PDB entry 4I6M | X-ray diffraction, 2.80 A resolution | chains B and D of the 4 polymer chains in the assembly

== Chain B ==
Name: Actin-like protein ARP9
Organism: Saccharomyces cerevisiae
UniProtKB: Q05123 (ARP9_YEAST); residue numbers follow UniProt; this construct covers 1-246, 275-467
Chain sequence (439 residues; each row starts with the number of its first residue; note: 28 numbers in that range are skipped by the numbering (no residue carries them; nothing is unmodelled there)):
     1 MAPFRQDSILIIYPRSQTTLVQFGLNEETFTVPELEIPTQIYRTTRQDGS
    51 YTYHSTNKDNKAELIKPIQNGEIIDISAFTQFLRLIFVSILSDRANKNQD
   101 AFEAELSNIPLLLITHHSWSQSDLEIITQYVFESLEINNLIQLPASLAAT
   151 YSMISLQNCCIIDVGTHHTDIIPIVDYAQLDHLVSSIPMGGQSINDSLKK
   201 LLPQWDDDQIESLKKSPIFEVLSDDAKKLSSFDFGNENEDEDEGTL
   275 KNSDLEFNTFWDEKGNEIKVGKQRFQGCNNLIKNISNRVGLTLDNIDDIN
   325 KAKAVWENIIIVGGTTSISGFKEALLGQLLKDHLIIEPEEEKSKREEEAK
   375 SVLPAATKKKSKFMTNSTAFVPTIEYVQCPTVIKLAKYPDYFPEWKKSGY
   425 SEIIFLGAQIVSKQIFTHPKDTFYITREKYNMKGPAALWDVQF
Disordered / not traced: 1-2, 224-246, 376-393
Modified positions: Mse1, Mse388 (selenomethionine); Mse153, Mse189, Mse456 (selenomethionine; parent Met)

== Chain D ==
Name: Regulator of Ty1 transposition protein 102
Organism: Saccharomyces cerevisiae
UniProtKB: P53330 (RT102_YEAST); numbering as in UniProt (aligned over 1-157)
Chain sequence (157 residues; numbered 1 to 157; the number before each row is that of its first residue):
     1 MDPQTLITKANKVSYYGNPTSKESWRYDWYQPSKVSSNVQQPQQQLGDME
    51 NNLEKYPFRYKTWLRNQEDEKNLQRESCEDILDLKEFDRRILKKSLMTSH
   101 TKGDTSKATGAPSANQGDEALSVDDIRGAVGNSEAIPGLSAGVNNDNTKE
   151 SKDVKMN
Disordered / not traced: 13-21, 35-53, 71-78, 91-157
Modified positions: Mse1 (selenomethionine; parent Met); Mse49, Mse97, Mse156 (selenomethionine)

== How chain B and chain D interact ==
Contacting residue pairs - 65 pairs, chain B then chain D:
  P33(B) with R89(D), hydrogen bond (backbone-side chain)
  E34(B) with F87(D); D88(D); R89(D), hydrogen bond (backbone-backbone)
  L35(B) with L84(D), hydrophobic; F87(D), hydrophobic
  E36(B) with F87(D), hydrogen bond (backbone-backbone); R89(D), salt bridge
  P38(B) with F87(D)
  Y53(B) with E79(D)
  H54(B) with D80(D), salt bridge
  S55(B) with D80(D); I81(D)
  R84(B) with Q4(D), hydrogen bond; I7(D); E79(D), salt bridge
  L85(B) with L82(D), hydrophobic
  F87(B) with N11(D)
  V88(B) with P3(D), hydrophobic; I7(D), hydrophobic; D80(D); I81(D), hydrophobic
  S89(B) with I81(D); L82(D), hydrogen bond (side chain-backbone)
  L91(B) with L6(D); I7(D)
  S92(B) with L6(D); I81(D)
  D93(B) with L84(D)
  F102(B) with L6(D), hydrophobic; K9(D); A10(D)
  L106(B) with A10(D); N11(D), hydrogen bond (backbone-backbone)
  S107(B) with N11(D), hydrogen bond (backbone-backbone); K12(D), hydrogen bond (backbone-backbone)
  N108(B) with N11(D)
  I109(B) with N11(D), hydrogen bond (backbone-side chain)
  E125(B) with W63(D), hydrogen bond
  Q129(B) with W25(D), hydrogen bond (side chain-backbone); W63(D)
  E133(B) with S24(D); W25(D), hydrogen bond (side chain-backbone)
  S134(B) with I7(D)
  L135(B) with I7(D)
  E136(B) with Q4(D); I7(D); T8(D); N11(D); K22(D)
  N138(B) with N11(D), hydrogen bond (side chain-backbone)
  E426(B) with R89(D), salt bridge
  R451(B) with K22(D); E23(D)
  Y454(B) with W25(D), hydrogen bond (backbone-side chain)
  N455(B) with K22(D); E23(D), hydrogen bond (side chain-backbone); W25(D); R65(D)
  Mse456(B) with W25(D); R65(D)
  K457(B) with W25(D)
  G458(B) with W25(D)
  P459(B) with W25(D); W63(D), hydrophobic
Other interface residues (no listed pair), chain B (45 interface residues in all): L20, V32, I37, T52, Q81, A95, E103, I126, I137
Other interface residues (no listed pair), chain D (24 interface residues in all): Mse1

== In short ==
45 residues of chain B face 24 of chain D across their interface; the contacts include 15 hydrogen bonds and 4
salt bridges. Among the polar pairs are E36(B)-R89(D), H54(B)-D80(D) and R84(B)-E79(D).
Here chain B is Actin-like protein ARP9 and chain D is Regulator of Ty1 transposition protein 102, both from
Saccharomyces cerevisiae. Entry 4I6M (Structure of Arp7-Arp9-Snf2(HSA)-RTT102 subcomplex of SWI/SNF chromatin
remodeler) was determined by X-ray diffraction.
